PDB entry 2LAY | solution NMR | chains A and B

[Chain A]
Molecule: Yorkie homolog
From: Homo sapiens
Reference sequence: P46937 (YAP1_HUMAN); residues 170-205 here = UniProt positions 170-205
Chain sequence (36 residues; each row starts with the number of its first residue):
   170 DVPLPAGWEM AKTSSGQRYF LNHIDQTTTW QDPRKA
Swiss-Prot annotation at these positions:
  - mutagenesis: Trp199 (W199A: Loss of interaction with ERBB4, loss of transcriptional coactivation function toward CTF and reduced interaction with PRRG4; when associated with A-202), Pro202 (P202A: Loss of interaction with ERBB4, loss of transcriptional coactivation function toward CTF and reduced interaction with PRRG4; when associated with A-199)

[Chain B]
Molecule: Mothers against decapentaplegic homolog 1
Reference sequence: Q15797 (SMAD1_HUMAN); numbering as in UniProt (aligned over 201-209)
Chain sequence (9 residues; each row starts with the number of its first residue):
   201 STYPHSPTS
Modified residues: Ser206 (phosphoserine; SEP)
Reported in the primary citation:
  - post-translational modification sites: Ser206 (citing earlier work)

[Interface between chain A and chain B]
Residue-residue contacts - 16 pairs, chain A then chain B:
  Glu178(A) with Ser201(B); Thr202(B)
  Thr182(A) with Tyr203(B); Ser206(B)
  Gln186(A) with Ser206(B); Thr208(B)
  Tyr188(A) with Tyr203(B); Pro204(B); His205(B); Ser206(B); Pro207(B)
  Leu190(A) with Pro204(B)
  His192(A) with Thr202(B)
  Thr197(A) with Pro207(B)
  Trp199(A) with Pro207(B); Thr208(B)
Interface residues without a listed pair, chain A (9 interface residues in all): Ala180
The authors on this interface:
  - specific contacts: Thr182(A)-Ser206(B), Gln186(A)-Ser206(B) (hydrogen bond), Tyr188(A)-Ser206(B) (hydrogen bond), Tyr188(A)-Pro207(B), Trp199(A)-Pro207(B), Trp199(A)-Ser206(B)

[Overview]
The interface between chain A and chain B involves 9 residues on one side and 8 on the other. The authors
report contacts between Thr182(A) and Ser206(B), Tyr188(A) and Pro207(B) and Trp199(A) and Pro207(B) among
others; hydrogen bonds between Gln186(A) and Ser206(B) and Tyr188(A) and Ser206(B). The paper reports a
modification site at Ser206(B).
Chain A is Yorkie homolog (Homo sapiens) and chain B is Mothers against decapentaplegic homolog 1; the
structure, Structure of the first WW domain of human YAP in complex with a phosphorylated human Smad1 ..., was
determined by solution NMR together with 2LAJ, 2LAW, 2LAX, 2LAZ, 2LB0, 2LB1, 2LB2 and 2LB3 from the same
study.
